1NF6 - chains B and H of the 8 polymer chains in the assembly; structure by X-ray diffraction, 2.35 A resolution.

# Chain B (and H)
Molecule: bacterioferritin
Source organism: Desulfovibrio desulfuricans
Notes: chain H of this document is another copy of the same molecule, construct and numbering; everything in this record applies to it too
UniProt: Q93PP9 (BFR_DESDE); residue numbers follow UniProt; this construct covers 1-179
Chain sequence (179 residues; each row starts with the number of its first residue):
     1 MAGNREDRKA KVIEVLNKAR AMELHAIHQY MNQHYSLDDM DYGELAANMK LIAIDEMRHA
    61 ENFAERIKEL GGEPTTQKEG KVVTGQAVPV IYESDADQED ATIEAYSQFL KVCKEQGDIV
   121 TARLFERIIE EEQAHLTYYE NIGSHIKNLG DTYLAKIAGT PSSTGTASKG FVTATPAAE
Disordered / not traced: 1-2, 173-179
Metal / ion sites: Fe ion: Glu56, Glu99, Glu132, His135; fe-coproporphyrin iii Fe: Met57 (shared with 1 residue of chain A)
Small-molecule neighbours: fe-coproporphyrin iii (FEC; 1,3,5,8-tetramethyl-porphine-2,4,6,7-tetrapropionic acid ferrous complex): Arg20, Leu24, Ile27, His28, Met31, Tyr35, Lys50, Ile54, Met57, Arg58, Ala60, Glu61, Thr164, Ala167, Ser168, Lys169
UniProt features mapped onto this chain:
  - binding site (Fe cation): Glu23, Glu56, His59, Glu99, Glu132, His135
  - binding site (Fe-coproporphyrin III): Met57

# How chain B and chain H interact
Residue-residue contacts (15; chain B residue first):
  Asn141(B) - Asp39(H)
  Asn141(B) - Asp41(H)
  His145(B) - Met40(H)  hydrogen bond (side chain-backbone)
  His145(B) - Asp41(H)  salt bridge
  His145(B) - Ala158(H)
  His145(B) - Gly159(H)
  Asn148(B) - Asp151(H)
  Leu149(B) - Asp151(H)
  Leu149(B) - Ala155(H)  hydrophobic
  Leu149(B) - Ala158(H)  hydrophobic
  Thr152(B) - Thr152(H)
  Thr152(B) - Ala155(H)
  Tyr153(B) - Ala155(H)
  Lys156(B) - Lys156(H)
  Lys156(B) - Ala158(H)  hydrogen bond (side chain-backbone)
Other interface residues (no listed pair), chain H (12 interface residues in all): Tyr42, Leu154, Thr160

# In short
The interface between chain B and chain H involves 7 residues on one side and 12 on the other; the contacts
include 2 hydrogen bonds and 1 salt bridge. Polar contacts include His145(B)-Asp41(H), His145(B)-Met40(H) and
Lys156(B)-Ala158(H). Ligands of chain B: fe-coproporphyrin iii.
Both chains are bacterioferritin (Desulfovibrio desulfuricans). Entry 1NF6 (X-ray structure of the
Desulfovibrio desulfuricans bacterioferritin: the diiron site in different catalytic states ("cycled"
structure ...) was determined by X-ray diffraction together with 1NF4 and 1NFV from the same study.
